PDB entry 2WPW | X-ray diffraction, 2.38 A resolution | chain A

# Chain A
Molecule: ORF14
From: Streptomyces clavuligerus
Notes: EC 2.3.1.-
Reference sequence: Q8KRB5 (Q8KRB5_STRCL); numbering as in UniProt (aligned over 1-339)
Amino-acid sequence (339 residues; numbered 1 to 339; the number before each row is that of its first residue):
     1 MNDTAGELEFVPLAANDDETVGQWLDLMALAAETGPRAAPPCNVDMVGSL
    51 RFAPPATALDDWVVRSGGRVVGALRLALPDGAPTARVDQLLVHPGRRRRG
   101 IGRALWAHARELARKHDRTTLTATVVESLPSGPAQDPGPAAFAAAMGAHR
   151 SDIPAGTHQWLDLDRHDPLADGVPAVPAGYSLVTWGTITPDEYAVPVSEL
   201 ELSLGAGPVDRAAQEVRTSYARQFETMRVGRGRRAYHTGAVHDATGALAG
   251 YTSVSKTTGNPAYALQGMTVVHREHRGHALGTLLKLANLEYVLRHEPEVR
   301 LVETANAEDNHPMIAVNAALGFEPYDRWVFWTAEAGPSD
Not modelled in the structure: 1-3, 203-210
Modified / non-standard residues: Mse1 (selenomethionine); Mse28, Mse46, Mse146, Mse227, Mse268, Mse313 (selenomethionine; parent Met)
Residues lining bound ligands: acetyl coenzyme A (ACO): Leu90, Leu91, Val92, Arg97, Arg98, Arg99, Gly100, Ile101, Gly102, Arg103, Trp106, Ala123, Val125, Gly138, Pro139, Ala141, Phe142, Ala143, Ala145

# Overview
Bound to chain A: acetyl coenzyme A.
Chain A is ORF14 (Streptomyces clavuligerus); the structure, Tandem GNAT protein from the clavulanic acid
biosynthesis pathway (without AcCoA), was determined by X-ray diffraction (same publication as 2WPX).
